1RUH - chains 2 and 3 of the 4 polymer chains in the assembly; structure by X-ray diffraction, 3.00 A resolution.

[Chain 2]
Name: Rhinovirus 14
Source organism: Human rhinovirus 14
Notes: engineered mutation(s): N(1)219S
UniProt: P03303 (POLG_HRV14); residues 1-262 here correspond to UniProt positions 69-330 (UniProt number = residue number + 68)
Amino-acid sequence (262 residues; each row starts with the number of its first residue):
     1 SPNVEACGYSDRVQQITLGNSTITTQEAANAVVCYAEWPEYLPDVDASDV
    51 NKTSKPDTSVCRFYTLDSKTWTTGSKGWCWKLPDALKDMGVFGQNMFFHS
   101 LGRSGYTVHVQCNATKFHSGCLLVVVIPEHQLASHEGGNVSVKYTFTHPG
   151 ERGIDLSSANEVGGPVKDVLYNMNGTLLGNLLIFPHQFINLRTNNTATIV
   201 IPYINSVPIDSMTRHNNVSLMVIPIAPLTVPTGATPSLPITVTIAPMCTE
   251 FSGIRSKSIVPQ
Not modelled in the structure: 1-7
Differences from the reference sequence: conflict L170 (Ile239 in P03303)

[Chain 3]
Name: Rhinovirus 14
Source organism: Human rhinovirus 14
Notes: engineered mutation(s): N(1)219S
UniProt: P03303 (POLG_HRV14); residues 1-236 here correspond to UniProt positions 331-566 (UniProt number = residue number + 330)
Amino-acid sequence (236 residues; row label = number of the first residue in the row):
     1 GLPTTTLPGSGQFLTTDDRQSPSALPNYEPTPRIHIPGKVHNLLEIIQVD
    51 TLIPMNNTHTKDEVNSYLIPLNANRQNEQVFGTNLFIGDGVFKTTLLGEI
   101 VQYYTHWSGSLRFSLMYTGPALSSAKLILAYTPPGARGPQDRREAMLGTH
   151 VVWDIGLQSTIVMTIPWTSGVQFRYTDPDTYTSAGFLSCWYQTSLILPPE
   201 TTGQVYLLSFISACPDFKLRLMKDTQTISQTVALTE

[How chain 2 and chain 3 interact]
Contacting residue pairs (61):
  R12(2) - L157(3)
  Y35(2) - P37(3)  hydrophobic
  Y35(2) - G38(3)
  E37(2) - H35(3)  salt bridge
  E37(2) - P37(3)
  D46(2) - I34(3)
  D46(2) - H35(3)  hydrogen bond (side chain-backbone)
  K116(2) - P120(3)
  K116(2) - A121(3)  hydrogen bond (backbone-backbone)
  K116(2) - L122(3)  hydrogen bond (backbone-backbone)
  F117(2) - P120(3)
  F117(2) - L122(3)  hydrophobic
  F117(2) - P199(3)
  F117(2) - T201(3)
  H118(2) - P120(3)
  S119(2) - T118(3)
  G120(2) - T118(3)
  N139(2) - E236(3)  hydrogen bond (side chain-backbone)
  L170(2) - D62(3)
  L170(2) - E63(3)
  L170(2) - V64(3)
  L170(2) - Y67(3)  hydrophobic
  Y171(2) - D62(3)  hydrogen bond
  L177(2) - T94(3)
  L178(2) - V64(3)  hydrophobic
  G179(2) - T51(3)
  G179(2) - L52(3)  hydrogen bond (backbone-backbone)
  G179(2) - Y67(3)  hydrogen bond (backbone-side chain)
  N180(2) - T51(3)
  N180(2) - T94(3)  hydrogen bond (side chain-backbone)
  N180(2) - T95(3)
  N180(2) - L96(3)  hydrogen bond (side chain-backbone)
  L182(2) - V49(3)
  L182(2) - D50(3)
  L182(2) - T51(3)
  L182(2) - L52(3)  hydrophobic
  L182(2) - F210(3)  hydrophobic
  I183(2) - V49(3)  hydrophobic
  I183(2) - L96(3)  hydrophobic
  N190(2) - M116(3)
  N190(2) - Y117(3)
  N190(2) - T118(3)
  R192(2) - Y117(3)
  R192(2) - G119(3)  hydrogen bond (side chain-backbone)
  R192(2) - P120(3)
  R192(2) - A121(3)
  R192(2) - G156(3)  hydrogen bond (side chain-backbone)
  T193(2) - S159(3)
  I204(2) - P37(3)  hydrophobic
  N205(2) - I36(3)
  S206(2) - I34(3)
  V207(2) - I34(3)
  P208(2) - I34(3)
  I225(2) - V64(3)
  I225(2) - L68(3)
  A226(2) - L68(3)  hydrophobic
  A226(2) - T118(3)
  P227(2) - L68(3)
  P227(2) - Y206(3)  hydrophobic
  P231(2) - E200(3)
  T232(2) - E200(3)  hydrogen bond (backbone-backbone)
Interface residues without a listed pair, chain 2 (37 interface residues in all): C121, V169, F188, P202, Y203, T229
Interface residues without a listed pair, chain 3 (39 interface residues in all): R33, I46, I155, P198, T202, L208

[Overview]
Chain 2 and chain 3 form an interface of 37 and 39 residues respectively, with 12 hydrogen bonds and 1 salt
bridge. Polar pairs include E37(2)-H35(3), D46(2)-H35(3) and N139(2)-E236(3).
Chain 2 is Rhinovirus 14 and chain 3 is Rhinovirus 14, both from Human rhinovirus 14; the structure,
Rhinovirus 14 mutant N1219S complexed with antiviral compound win 52084, was determined by X-ray diffraction
(same publication as 1RUC, 1RUD, 1RUE, 1RUF, 1RUG, 1RUI and 1RUJ).
